5E2K - chain A; structure by X-ray diffraction, 1.40 A resolution.

# Chain A
Protein: Carbonic anhydrase 2
From: Homo sapiens
Notes: EC 4.2.1.1
Reference sequence: P00918 (CAH2_HUMAN); the author numbering skips numbers that UniProt does not, so the offset changes along the chain: 4-125 = UniProt 4-125; 127-261 = UniProt 126-260
Chain sequence (257 residues; each row starts with the number of its first residue; note: 1 number in that range is skipped by the numbering (no residue carries it; nothing is unmodelled there)):
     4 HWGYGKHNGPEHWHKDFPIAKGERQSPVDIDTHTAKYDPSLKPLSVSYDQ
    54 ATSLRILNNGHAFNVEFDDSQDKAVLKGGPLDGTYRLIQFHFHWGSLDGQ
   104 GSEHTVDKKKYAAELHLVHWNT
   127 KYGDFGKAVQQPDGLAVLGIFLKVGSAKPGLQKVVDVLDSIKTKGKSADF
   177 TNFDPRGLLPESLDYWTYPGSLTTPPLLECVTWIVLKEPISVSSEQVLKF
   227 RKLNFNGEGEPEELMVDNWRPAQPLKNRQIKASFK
Bound ions: Zn2+: His94, His96, His119 (together with 3'-aminobiphenyl-4-sulfonamide)
Residues lining bound ligands:
  - 3'-aminobiphenyl-4-sulfonamide (BX4), molecule 1: His4, Trp5, His10, Asn11, His15, Trp16, Lys18, Asp19, Phe20
  - 3'-aminobiphenyl-4-sulfonamide (BX4), molecule 2: His94, His96, Glu106, His119, Val121, Phe131, Val143, Ser197, Leu198, Thr199, Thr200, Pro201, Pro202, Trp209
UniProt features mapped onto this chain:
  - active site: His64 (Proton donor/acceptor)
  - binding site (Zn(2+)): His94, His96, His119
  - binding site (substrate): Thr199, Thr200
  - site: Tyr7 (Fine-tunes the proton-transfer properties of H-64), Asn62 (Fine-tunes the proton-transfer properties of H-64), Asn67 (Fine-tunes the proton-transfer properties of H-64), Gln92 (Involved in the binding of some activators, including histamine and L-histidine)
  - modified residue (Phosphoserine): Ser166, Ser173
What the authors report for this chain:
  - binding site for 3'-aminobiphenyl-4-sulfonamide: Phe131, Leu198, Thr199, Thr200
  - Zn2+ coordination: His96

# In short
Bound to chain A: 3'-aminobiphenyl-4-sulfonamide. His94, His96 and His119 form the Zn2+ site. UniProt lists
active-site residue His64, 3 Zn2+-binding residues and substrate-binding residues Thr199 and Thr200. The paper
reports a binding site for 3'-aminobiphenyl-4-sulfonamide at Phe131, Leu198 and Thr199 among others; Zn2+
coordination by His96.
Chain A is Carbonic anhydrase 2 (Homo sapiens); the structure, Crystal structure of human carbonic anhydrase
II in complex with the 4-(3-aminophenyl)benzenesulfonamide inhibitor, was determined by X-ray diffraction,
deposited together with 5E28 and 5E2S.
